Entry 6V89 (X-ray diffraction, 2.45 A resolution); this record covers chain A.

== Chain A ==
Protein: C-terminal-binding protein 1
Source organism: Homo sapiens
Notes: EC 1.1.1.-
UniProt: Q13363 (CTBP1_HUMAN); residue numbers follow UniProt; this construct covers 28-375
Sequence (369 residues; row label = number of the first residue in the row):
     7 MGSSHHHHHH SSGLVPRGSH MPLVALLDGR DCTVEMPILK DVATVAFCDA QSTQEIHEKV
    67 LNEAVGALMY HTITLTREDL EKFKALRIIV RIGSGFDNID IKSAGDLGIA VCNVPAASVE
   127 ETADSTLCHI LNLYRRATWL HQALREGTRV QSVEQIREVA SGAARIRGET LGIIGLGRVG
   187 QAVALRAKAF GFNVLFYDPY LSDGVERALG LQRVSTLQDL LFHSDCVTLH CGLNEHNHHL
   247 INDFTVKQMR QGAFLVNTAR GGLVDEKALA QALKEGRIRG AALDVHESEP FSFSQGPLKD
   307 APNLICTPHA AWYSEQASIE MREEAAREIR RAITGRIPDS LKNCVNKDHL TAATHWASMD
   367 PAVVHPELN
Not modelled in the structure: 7-25, 358-375
Construct notes: expression tag (7-27)
Swiss-Prot annotation at these positions:
  - active site: Arg266, Glu295, His315 (Proton donor)
  - binding site (NAD(+)): Ser100, Ile180 to Val185, Asp204, Cys237 to Asn243, Thr264 to Arg266, Asp290, His315 to Trp318
  - site: Asn375 (Cleavage)
  - modified residue: Ser300 (Phosphoserine)
  - natural variant: Arg342 (R342W: In HADDTS)
  - mutagenesis: Ala52 (A52E: Loss of interaction with SIMC1. No effect on its proteolytic processing mediated by CAPN3), Val66 (V66R: Loss of interaction with SIMC1. Reduced proteolytic processing mediated by CAPN3), Cys134 (C134A: Strongly reduces E1A binding; when associated with A-138; A-141 and A-150), Asn138 (N138A: Strongly reduces E1A binding; when associated with A-134; A-141 and A-150), Arg141 to Arg142 (Strongly reduces E1A binding; when associated with A-163 and A-171), Arg141 (R141A: Strongly reduces E1A binding; when associated with A-134; A-138 and A-150), Leu150 (L150A: Strongly reduces E1A binding; when associated with A-134; A-138 and A-141), Arg163 (R163A: Strongly reduces E1A binding; when associated with A-141; A-142 and A-171), Arg171 (R171A: Strongly reduces E1A binding; when associated with A-141; A-142 and A-163), Gly181 (G181V: Strongly reduces E1A binding; when associated with V-183 and A-204), Gly183 (G183A: Reduced proteolytic processing mediated by CAPN3; when associated with A-186; G183V: Strongly reduces E1A binding; when associated with V-181 and A-204), Gly186 (G186A: Reduced proteolytic processing mediated by CAPN3; when associated with A-183), 5 further mutagenesis entries in UniProt
Small-molecule neighbours: adenosine monophosphate (AMP): Ile180, Gly181, Leu182, Gly183, Arg184, Tyr203, Asp204, Pro205, Tyr206, Leu207, His236, Cys237, Gly238, Asn240, Asn243, Leu246
From the paper describing this entry:
  - binding site for adenosine monophosphate: Arg184
  - self-association interface (contacts with another copy of this molecule); pairs are residue here / residue on that copy: Arg184-Asp209 (hydrogen bond), Ala122

== Overview ==
Ligands of chain A: adenosine monophosphate. Curated annotation (UniProt) lists 3 active-site residues, 23
NAD+-binding residues and 17 mutagenesis sites. The paper reports a binding site for adenosine monophosphate
at Arg184; a self-association interface involving Ala122, Arg184 and Asp209.
Chain A is C-terminal-binding protein 1 (Homo sapiens); the structure, Human CtBP1 (28-375) in complex with
AMP, was determined by X-ray diffraction, deposited together with 7KWM.
